Entry 9K6R (electron microscopy, 2.70 A resolution); this record covers chains A and C of the 3 polymer chains in the assembly.

== Chain A ==
Name: Protein argonaute-2
Source organism: Homo sapiens
Notes: EC 3.1.26.-
UniProtKB: Q9UKV8 (AGO2_HUMAN); residue numbers follow UniProt; this construct covers 20-859
Sequence (840 residues; row label = number of the first residue in the row):
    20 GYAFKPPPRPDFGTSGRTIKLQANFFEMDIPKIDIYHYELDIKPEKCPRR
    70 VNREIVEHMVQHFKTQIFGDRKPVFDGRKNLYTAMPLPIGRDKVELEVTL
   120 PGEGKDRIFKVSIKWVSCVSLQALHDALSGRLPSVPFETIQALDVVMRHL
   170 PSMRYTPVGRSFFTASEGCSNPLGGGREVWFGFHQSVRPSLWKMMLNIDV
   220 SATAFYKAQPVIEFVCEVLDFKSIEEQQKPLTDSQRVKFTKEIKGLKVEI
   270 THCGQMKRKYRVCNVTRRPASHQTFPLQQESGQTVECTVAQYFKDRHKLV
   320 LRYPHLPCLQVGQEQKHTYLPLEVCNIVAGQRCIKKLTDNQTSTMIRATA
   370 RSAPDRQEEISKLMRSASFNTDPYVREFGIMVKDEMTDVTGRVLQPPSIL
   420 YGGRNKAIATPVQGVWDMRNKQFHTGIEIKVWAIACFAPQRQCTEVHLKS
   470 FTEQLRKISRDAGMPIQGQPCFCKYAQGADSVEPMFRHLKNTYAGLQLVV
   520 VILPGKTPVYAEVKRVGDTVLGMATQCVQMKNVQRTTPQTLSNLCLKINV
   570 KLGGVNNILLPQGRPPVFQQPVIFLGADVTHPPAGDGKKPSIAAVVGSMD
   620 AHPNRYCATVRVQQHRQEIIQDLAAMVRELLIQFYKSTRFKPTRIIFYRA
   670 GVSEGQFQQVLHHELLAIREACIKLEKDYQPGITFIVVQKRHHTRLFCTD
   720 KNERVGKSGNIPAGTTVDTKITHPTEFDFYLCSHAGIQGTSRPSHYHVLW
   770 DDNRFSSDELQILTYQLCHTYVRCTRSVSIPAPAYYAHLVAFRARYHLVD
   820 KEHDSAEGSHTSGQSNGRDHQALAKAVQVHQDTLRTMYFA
Unresolved in the structure: 45-404
Construct notes: engineered mutation Ala669 (Asp in Q9UKV8)
Swiss-Prot annotation at these positions:
  - region: Tyr311 to His316 (Interaction with guide RNA), Phe587 to Pro590 (Interaction with GW182 family members), Leu650 to Lys660 (Interaction with GW182 family members), Lys709, Arg710 (Interaction with guide RNA), His753 to Arg761 (Interaction with guide RNA), Tyr790 to Arg812 (Interaction with guide RNA)
  - binding site (a divalent metal cation): Asp597, His807
  - modified residue: Ser387 (Phosphoserine), Pro700 (4-hydroxyproline), Ser824 (Phosphoserine), Ser828 (Phosphoserine), Ser831 (Phosphoserine), Ser834 (Phosphoserine)
  - natural variant: Leu192 (L192P: In LESKRES), Gly201 (G201C: In LESKRES; G201V: In LESKRES), His203 (H203Q: In LESKRES), Thr357 (T357M: In LESKRES), Met364 (M364T: In LESKRES), Ala367 (A367P: In LESKRES), Gly573 (G573S: In LESKRES), Gly733 (G733R: In LESKRES), Cys751 (C751Y: In LESKRES), Ser760 (S760R: In LESKRES)
  - mutagenesis: Leu140 (L140W: No effect), Phe470 (F470V: No effect on miRNA-binding or target mRNA cleavage. Abrogates binding to the 7-methylguanosine cap of mRNA and prevents inhibition of translation. Abolishes interaction with TNRC6C ...), Phe505 (F505V: No effect on miRNA-binding or target mRNA cleavage. Abrogates binding to the 7-methylguanosine cap of mRNA and prevents inhibition of translation and abolishes interaction with TNRC6C ...), Lys533 (K533A: Impairs RNA cleavage), Gln545 (Q545A: Impairs RNA cleavage), Lys570 (K570A: Impairs RNA cleavage), Asp597 (D597A: Abrogates RNA cleavage but does not affect binding to siRNA or translational repression), Gln633 (Q633A: No effect; Q633R: Abrogates RNA cleavage. Binds siRNA), His634 (H634P/A: Abrogates RNA cleavage. Binds siRNA), Glu673 (E673A: Impairs RNA cleavage; E673G: No effect on RNA cleavage), Phe676 (F676A/I/M/R/Y: Impairs RNA cleavage; F676V: Abrogates RNA cleavage), His682 (H682Y: No effect), 5 further mutagenesis entries in UniProt
Bound ions: Mg2+: Asp597 (shared with G5(C) of chain C)

== Chain C ==
Molecule: 14-nt RNA strand
Source organism: Homo sapiens
Sequence (14 nucleotides; numbered 1 to 14; the number before each row is that of its first residue):
     1 GAAAGGCUCUUGUU
Bound ions: Mg2+: G5 (shared with Asp597(A) of chain A)

== How chain A and chain C interact ==
Pairs across the interface (25):
  Val434(A) - U14(C)  phosphate contact
  Arg438(A) - U14(C)  hydrogen bond to the sugar
  Lys525(A) - G6(C)  hydrogen bond to the phosphate
  Lys525(A) - C7(C)  salt bridge to the phosphate
  Lys525(A) - U8(C)  phosphate contact
  Pro557(A) - U14(C)  base contact
  Gln558(A) - U13(C)  hydrogen bond to the sugar
  Gln558(A) - U14(C)  base contact
  Ser561(A) - U14(C)  base contact
  Thr599(A) - G5(C)  hydrogen bond to the phosphate
  His600(A) - A3(C)  hydrogen bond to the sugar
  His600(A) - G5(C)  phosphate contact
  Arg635(A) - A3(C)  hydrogen bond to the sugar
  Gly670(A) - A4(C)  phosphate contact
  Ser672(A) - A2(C)  hydrogen bond to the phosphate
  Ser672(A) - A3(C)  hydrogen bond to the phosphate
  Arg710(A) - A2(C)  salt bridge to the phosphate
  Arg710(A) - A3(C)  phosphate contact
  Lys726(A) - U11(C)  sugar contact
  Ile756(A) - U11(C)  base contact
  Gln757(A) - U11(C)  hydrogen bond to the sugar
  Phe811(A) - G5(C)  phosphate contact
  Phe811(A) - G6(C)  phosphate contact
  Arg814(A) - G5(C)  hydrogen bond to the phosphate
  Arg814(A) - G6(C)  salt bridge to the phosphate
Also at the interface, not in a pair above, chain A (26 interface residues in all): Trp435, Asp436, Met437, Ile477, Val598, Pro602, Glu673, His807, Tyr815
Also at the interface, not in a pair above, chain C (11 interface residues in all): U10

== Summary ==
The interface between chain A and chain C involves 26 residues on one side and 11 on the other, with 10
hydrogen bonds and 3 salt bridges. Polar pairs include Arg438(A)-U14(C), Gln558(A)-U13(C) and His600(A)-A3(C).
Here chain A is Protein argonaute-2 and chain C is a 14-nt RNA strand, both from Homo sapiens. Entry 9K6R
(Cryo-EM Structure of hAGO2D669A-siRNA-target (14-nt, uni-lobed)) was determined by electron microscopy
together with 9K6P, 9K6Q, 9K6S and 9K6T from the same study.
